Entry 8J21 (electron microscopy, 3.30 A resolution); this record covers chains A and E of the 5 polymer chains in the assembly.

== Chain A ==
Protein: Guanine nucleotide-binding protein G(I)/G(S)/G(T) subunit beta-1
Organism: Homo sapiens
Reference sequence: P62873 (GBB1_HUMAN); residues 13-351 here correspond to UniProt positions 2-340 (UniProt number = residue number - 11)
Sequence (377 residues; numbered 1 to 377; the number before each row is that of its first residue):
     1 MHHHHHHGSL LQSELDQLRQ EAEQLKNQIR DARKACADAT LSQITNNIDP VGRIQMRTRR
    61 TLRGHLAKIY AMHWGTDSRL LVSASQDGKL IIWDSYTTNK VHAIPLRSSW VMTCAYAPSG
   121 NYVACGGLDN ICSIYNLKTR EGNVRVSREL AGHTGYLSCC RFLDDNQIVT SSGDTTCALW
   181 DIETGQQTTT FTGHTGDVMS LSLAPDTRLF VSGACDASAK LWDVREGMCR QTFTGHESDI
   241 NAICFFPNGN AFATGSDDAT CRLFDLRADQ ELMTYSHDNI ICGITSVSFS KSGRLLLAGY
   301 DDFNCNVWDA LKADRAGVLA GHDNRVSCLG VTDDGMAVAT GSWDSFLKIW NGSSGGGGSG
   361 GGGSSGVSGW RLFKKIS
Not modelled in the structure: 1-13, 354-377
Differences from the reference sequence: initiating methionine (1); expression tag (2-12, 352-377)
Swiss-Prot annotation at these positions:
  - modified residue: S13 (N-acetylserine), H277 (Phosphohistidine)

== Chain E ==
Protein: Guanine nucleotide-binding protein G(I)/G(S)/G(O) subunit gamma-2
Organism: Homo sapiens
Reference sequence: P59768 (GBG2_HUMAN); residues 1-71 here = UniProt positions 1-71
Sequence (71 residues; each row starts with the number of its first residue):
     1 MASNNTASIA QARKLVEQLK MEANIDRIKV SKAAADLMAY CEAHAKEDPL LTPVPASENP
    61 FREKKFFCAI L
Not modelled in the structure: 1-4, 62-71
Swiss-Prot annotation at these positions:
  - modified residue: A2 (N-acetylalanine), C68 (Cysteine methyl ester)
  - lipidation: C68 (S-geranylgeranyl cysteine)

== How chain A and chain E interact ==
Residue-residue contacts - 73 pairs, chain A then chain E:
  L15(A) - S8(E)
  L18(A) - I9(E)
  L18(A) - A12(E)  hydrophobic
  L18(A) - R13(E)
  L18(A) - V16(E)
  L25(A) - V16(E)
  L25(A) - L19(E)  hydrophobic
  L25(A) - A23(E)  hydrophobic
  I29(A) - E22(E)
  I29(A) - A23(E)
  A32(A) - R27(E)
  R33(A) - E22(E)  salt bridge
  C36(A) - V30(E)
  D38(A) - K29(E)
  D38(A) - S31(E)  hydrogen bond
  A39(A) - V30(E)
  L41(A) - A34(E)  hydrophobic
  I44(A) - S31(E)
  I44(A) - A34(E)  hydrophobic
  I44(A) - M38(E)  hydrophobic
  V51(A) - L51(E)  hydrophobic
  M56(A) - L50(E)  hydrophobic
  R59(A) - N59(E)
  R59(A) - F61(E)
  R60(A) - F61(E)
  W74(A) - F61(E)  hydrophobic
  S95(A) - F61(E)
  Y96(A) - P60(E)  hydrophobic
  T192(A) - K14(E)
  M228(A) - M21(E)  hydrophobic
  C229(A) - Q18(E)
  R230(A) - E22(E)
  Q231(A) - I25(E)
  T232(A) - E22(E)
  F246(A) - L37(E)  hydrophobic
  F246(A) - C41(E)  hydrophobic
  P247(A) - Y40(E)
  N248(A) - L37(E)
  N248(A) - Y40(E)
  D265(A) - A33(E)
  R267(A) - R27(E)
  R267(A) - I28(E)
  R267(A) - A33(E)
  R267(A) - D36(E)  salt bridge
  A268(A) - I28(E)
  A268(A) - V30(E)  hydrophobic
  D269(A) - I25(E)
  D269(A) - R27(E)  salt bridge
  Q270(A) - V30(E)
  L272(A) - V30(E)  hydrophobic
  L272(A) - L37(E)  hydrophobic
  S290(A) - D48(E)
  S290(A) - L50(E)
  K291(A) - E47(E)
  K291(A) - D48(E)
  S292(A) - Y40(E)
  S292(A) - C41(E)  hydrogen bond (backbone-side chain)
  S292(A) - H44(E)
  S292(A) - D48(E)  hydrogen bond
  G293(A) - C41(E)  hydrogen bond (backbone-side chain)
  R294(A) - C41(E)
  L295(A) - L50(E)  hydrophobic
  L311(A) - M38(E)  hydrophobic
  V331(A) - L50(E)  hydrophobic
  D334(A) - P49(E)
  G335(A) - P49(E)
  G335(A) - L50(E)
  M336(A) - P60(E)  hydrophobic
  A337(A) - F61(E)  hydrophobic
  I349(A) - F61(E)  hydrophobic
  N351(A) - N59(E)
  N351(A) - F61(E)
  S353(A) - P53(E)
Also at the interface, not in a pair above, chain A (55 interface residues in all): E21, A22, K26, A251, L263, V338, G352
Also at the interface, not in a pair above, chain E (39 interface residues in all): N5, K20, A35, A45, V54

== Overview ==
The interface between chain A and chain E involves 55 residues on one side and 39 on the other, with 4
hydrogen bonds and 3 salt bridges. Polar pairs include R33(A)-E22(E), R267(A)-D36(E) and D269(A)-R27(E).
Chain A is Guanine nucleotide-binding protein G(I)/G(S)/G(T) subunit beta-1 and chain E is Guanine
nucleotide-binding protein G(I)/G(S)/G(O) subunit gamma-2, both from Homo sapiens; the structure, Cryo-EM
structure of FFAR3 complex bound with butyrate acid, was determined by electron microscopy together with 8J20,
8J22 and 8J24 from the same study.
